Entry 9B67 (electron microscopy, 3.39 A resolution); this record covers chains D and G of the 8 polymer chains in the assembly.

== Chain D ==
Name: Isoform Flip of Glutamate receptor 2
Source organism: Rattus norvegicus
UniProtKB: P19491 (GRIA2_RAT), isoform P19491-2; the construct has insertions or renumbered stretches relative to UniProt, so the offset changes along the chain: -20 to 847 = UniProt 1-868; 855-868 = UniProt 870-883
Sequence (889 residues; numbered -20 to 868; the number before each row is that of its first residue; numbers below 1 keep their minus sign (Met-20 is residue -20)):
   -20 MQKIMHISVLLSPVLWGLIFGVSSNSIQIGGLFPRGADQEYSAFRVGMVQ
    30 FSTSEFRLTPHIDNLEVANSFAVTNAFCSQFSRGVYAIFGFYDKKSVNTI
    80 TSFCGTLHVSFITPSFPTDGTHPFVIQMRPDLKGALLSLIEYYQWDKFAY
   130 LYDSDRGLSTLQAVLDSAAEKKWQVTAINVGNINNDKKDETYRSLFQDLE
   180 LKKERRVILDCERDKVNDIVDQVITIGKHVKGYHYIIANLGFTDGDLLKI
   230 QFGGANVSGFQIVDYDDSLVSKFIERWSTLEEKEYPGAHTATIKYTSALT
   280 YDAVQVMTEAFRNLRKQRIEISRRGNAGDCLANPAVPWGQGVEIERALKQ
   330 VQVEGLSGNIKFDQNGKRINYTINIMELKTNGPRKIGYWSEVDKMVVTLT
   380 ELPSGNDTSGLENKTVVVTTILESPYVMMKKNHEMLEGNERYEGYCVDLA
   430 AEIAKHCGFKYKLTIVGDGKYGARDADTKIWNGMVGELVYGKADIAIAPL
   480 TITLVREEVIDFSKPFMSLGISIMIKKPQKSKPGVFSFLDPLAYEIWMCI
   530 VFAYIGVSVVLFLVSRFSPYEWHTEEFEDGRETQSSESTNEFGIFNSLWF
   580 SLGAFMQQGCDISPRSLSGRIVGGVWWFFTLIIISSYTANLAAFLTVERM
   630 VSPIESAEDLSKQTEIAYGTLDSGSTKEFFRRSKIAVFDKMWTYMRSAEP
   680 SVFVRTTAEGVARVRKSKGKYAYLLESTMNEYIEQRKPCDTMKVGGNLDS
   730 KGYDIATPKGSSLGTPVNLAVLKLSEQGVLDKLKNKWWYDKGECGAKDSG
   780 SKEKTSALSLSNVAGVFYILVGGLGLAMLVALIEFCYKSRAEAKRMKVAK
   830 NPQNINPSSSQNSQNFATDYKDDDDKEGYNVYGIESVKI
Not modelled in the structure: -20 to 392, 552-566, 774-783, 823-868
Construct notes: conflict Asp733 (Gly754 in P19491); insertion (848, 850-854)
Swiss-Prot annotation at these positions:
  - region: Ala846, Thr847, Tyr849, Lys855 to Gly862 (Required for interaction with IQSEC1)
  - binding site (L-glutamate): Pro478, Thr480, Arg485, Ser654, Thr655, Glu705
  - site: Arg453 (Interaction with the cone snail toxin Con-ikot-ikot), Ile633 (Crucial to convey clamshell closure to channel opening), Arg660 (Interaction with the cone snail toxin Con-ikot-ikot), Lys752 (Interaction with the cone snail toxin Con-ikot-ikot)
  - modified residue: Ser662 (Phosphoserine), Ser696 (Phosphoserine), Ser839 (Phosphoserine), Ser842 (Phosphoserine), Tyr861 (Phosphotyrosine), Ser865 (Phosphoserine)
  - lipidation (S-palmitoyl cysteine): Cys589, Cys815
  - glycosylation (N-linked (GlcNAc...) asparagine): Asn235, Asn349, Asn385, Asn392
Disulfide bonds: Cys718-Cys773

== Chain G ==
Name: Voltage-dependent calcium channel gamma-2 subunit
Source organism: Mus musculus
UniProtKB: O88602 (CCG2_MOUSE); residue numbers follow UniProt; this construct covers 1-323
Sequence (323 residues; numbered 1 to 323; the number before each row is that of its first residue):
     1 MGLFDRGVQMLLTTVGAFAAFSLMTIAVGTDYWLYSRGVCKTKSVSENET
    51 SKKNEEVMTHSGLWRTCCLEGNFKGLCKQIDHFPEDADYEADTAEYFLRA
   101 VRASSIFPILSVILLFMGGLCIAASEFYKTRHNIILSAGIFFVSAGLSNI
   151 IGIIVYISANAGDPSKSDSKKNSYSYGWSFYFGALSFIIAEMVGVLAVHM
   201 FIDRHKQLRATARATDYLQASAITRIPSYRYRYQRRSRSSSRSTEPSHSR
   251 DASPVGVKGFNTLPSTEISMYTLSRDPLKAATTPTATYNSDRDNSFLQVH
   301 NCIQKDSKDSLHANTANRRTTPV
Not modelled in the structure: 1-2, 42-54, 163-172, 215-323
Swiss-Prot annotation at these positions:
  - modified residue: Ser253 (Phosphoserine), Tyr271 (Phosphotyrosine), Thr321 (Phosphothreonine)
  - glycosylation: Asn48 (N-linked (GlcNAc...) asparagine)
  - mutagenesis: Thr321 (T321A: Abolishes phosphorylation; T321D/E: No interaction with DLG1 and DLG4), Val323 (V323A: No interaction with DLG1 and DLG4)
Disulfide bonds: Cys40-Cys68, Cys67-Cys77

== Chain D / chain G interface ==
Residue-residue contacts - 24 pairs, chain D then chain G:
  Lys511(D) - Leu98(G)
  Lys511(D) - Ser158(G)
  Lys695(D) - Ala87(G)
  Lys695(D) - Tyr89(G)
  Ser696(D) - Tyr89(G)
  Lys697(D) - Tyr89(G)
  Lys697(D) - Glu90(G)  hydrogen bond (side chain-backbone)
  Lys699(D) - Tyr89(G)
  Leu789(D) - Ile157(G)  hydrophobic
  Ser790(D) - Ser158(G)
  Ser790(D) - Ala161(G)
  Ala793(D) - Ser158(G)
  Phe796(D) - Ile154(G)  hydrophobic
  Tyr797(D) - Ile151(G)  hydrophobic
  Tyr797(D) - Ile154(G)  hydrophobic
  Tyr797(D) - Val155(G)
  Val800(D) - Ile151(G)  hydrophobic
  Leu803(D) - Leu147(G)  hydrophobic
  Met807(D) - Val143(G)  hydrophobic
  Met807(D) - Ser144(G)
  Met807(D) - Leu147(G)  hydrophobic
  Leu811(D) - Ile140(G)  hydrophobic
  Phe814(D) - Asn133(G)
  Phe814(D) - Leu136(G)  hydrophobic
Also at the interface, not in a pair above, chain G (18 interface residues in all): Glu95, Ile150

== In short ==
The interface between chain D and chain G involves 15 residues on one side and 18 on the other, with 1
hydrogen bond. Its one hydrogen-bonded contact is Lys697(D)-Glu90(G). Curated annotation (UniProt) lists 6
L-glutamate-binding residues on chain D; 2 mutagenesis sites on chain G.
Chain D is Isoform Flip of Glutamate receptor 2 (Rattus norvegicus) and chain G is Voltage-dependent calcium
channel gamma-2 subunit (Mus musculus); the structure, GluA2 flip Q in complex with TARPgamma2 at pH8, class1,
structure of LBD-TMD-TARPgamma2, was determined by electron microscopy (same publication as 9B5Z, 9B60, 9B61,
9B63, 9B64 and 9B6A).
